PDB entry 4YGE | X-ray diffraction, 3.05 A resolution | chains A and B

== Chain A ==
Protein: Protein ERGIC-53
Source organism: Homo sapiens
Reference sequence: P49257 (LMAN1_HUMAN); residue numbers follow UniProt; this construct covers 31-269
Sequence (246 residues; numbered 24 to 269; the number before each row is that of its first residue):
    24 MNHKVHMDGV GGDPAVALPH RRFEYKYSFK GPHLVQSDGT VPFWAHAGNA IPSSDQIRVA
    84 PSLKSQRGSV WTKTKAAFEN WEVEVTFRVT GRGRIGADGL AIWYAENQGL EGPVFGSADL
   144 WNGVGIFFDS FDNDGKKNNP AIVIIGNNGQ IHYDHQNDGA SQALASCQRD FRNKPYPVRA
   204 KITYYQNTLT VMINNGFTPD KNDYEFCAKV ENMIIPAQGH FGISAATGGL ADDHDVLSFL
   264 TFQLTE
Not modelled in the structure: 24-41, 269
Differences from the reference sequence: expression tag (24-30)
Cystine bridges: Cys190-Cys230
Ion coordination: Ca2+ site 1: Asp152, Phe154, Asn156, Asp181; Ca2+ site 2: Asp155, Asp157, Asn161, Asn162, Asp181
Swiss-Prot annotation at these positions:
  - binding site (a carbohydrate): Ser88, Asp121, Asn156, His178, Gly251 to Leu253
  - binding site (Ca(2+)): Asp152, Phe154, Asn156, Asp181
  - natural variant: Trp67 (W67S: In F5F8D1)

== Chain B ==
Protein: Multiple coagulation factor deficiency protein 2
Source organism: Homo sapiens
Reference sequence: Q8NI22 (MCFD2_HUMAN); residue numbers follow UniProt; this construct covers 27-146
Sequence (143 residues; row label = number of the first residue in the row):
     4 MGHHHHHHHH HHSSGHIEGR HMLEEPAASF SQPGSMGLDK NTVHDQEHIM EHLEGVINKP
    64 EAEMSPQELQ LHYFKMHDYD GNNLLDGLEL STAITHVHKE EGSEQAPLMS EDELINIIDG
   124 VLRDDDKNND GYIDYAEFAK SLQ
Not modelled in the structure: 4-66, 100-111, 145-146
Differences from the reference sequence: expression tag (4-26)
Ion coordination: Ca2+ site 1: Asp81, Asp83, Asn85, Leu87, Glu92; Ca2+ site 2: Asp129, Asn131, Asp133, Tyr135, Glu140
Swiss-Prot annotation at these positions:
  - binding site (Ca(2+)): Asp81, Asp83, Asn85, Glu92, Asp129, Asn131, Asp133, Tyr135, Glu140
  - modified residue: Ser106 (Phosphoserine)
  - natural variant: Asp81 (D81H: In F5F8D2), Asp129 (D129E: In F5F8D2), Tyr135 (Y135N: In F5F8D2), Ile136 (I136T: In F5F8D2)

== Interface between chain A and chain B ==
Pairs across the interface (29):
  His43(A) - Asn131(B)
  His43(A) - Asn132(B)  hydrogen bond (side chain-backbone)
  Arg45(A) - Asn132(B)  hydrogen bond
  Arg45(A) - Asp133(B)
  Arg45(A) - Gly134(B)
  Phe46(A) - Asp89(B)
  Phe46(A) - Asp133(B)  hydrogen bond (backbone-backbone)
  Phe46(A) - Gly134(B)
  Tyr48(A) - Gly90(B)
  Tyr48(A) - Leu91(B)
  Tyr48(A) - Ile118(B)
  Tyr48(A) - Ile121(B)  hydrophobic
  Tyr48(A) - Asp122(B)  hydrogen bond
  Lys49(A) - Ile118(B)
  Ser51(A) - Leu91(B)
  Phe52(A) - Leu91(B)  hydrophobic
  Lys53(A) - Asp83(B)  salt bridge
  Lys53(A) - Asp89(B)  salt bridge
  Lys53(A) - Leu91(B)
  Lys53(A) - Glu92(B)  salt bridge
  Pro55(A) - Tyr82(B)
  His56(A) - Tyr82(B)
  His56(A) - Thr95(B)
  Pro65(A) - Glu114(B)
  Phe66(A) - Leu91(B)  hydrophobic
  Phe66(A) - Glu114(B)  hydrogen bond (backbone-side chain)
  Phe66(A) - Ile118(B)  hydrophobic
  Lys96(A) - Glu114(B)  salt bridge
  Phe265(A) - Tyr135(B)
Interface residues without a listed pair, chain A (16 interface residues in all): Arg44, Val64
Interface residues without a listed pair, chain B (18 interface residues in all): Leu117, Leu125

== Summary ==
Chain A and chain B form an interface of 16 and 18 residues respectively, with 5 hydrogen bonds and 4 salt
bridges. Among the polar pairs are Lys53(A)-Asp83(B), Lys53(A)-Asp89(B) and Lys53(A)-Glu92(B).
Chain A is Protein ERGIC-53 and chain B is Multiple coagulation factor deficiency protein 2, both from Homo
sapiens; the structure, Crystal structure of ERGIC-53/MCFD2, trigonal calcium-bound form 2, was determined by
X-ray diffraction (same publication as 4YGB, 4YGC and 4YGD).
